PDB entry 8BP8 | electron microscopy, 2.70 A resolution | chains A and C of the 31 polymer chains in the assembly

[Chain A (and C)]
Molecule: Outer capsid protein VP4
Source organism: Rotavirus A
Notes: chain C of this document is another copy of the same molecule, construct and numbering; everything in this record applies to it too
UniProt: A0A1Q2TSK9 (A0A1Q2TSK9_9VIRU); numbering as in UniProt (aligned over 1-776)
Chain sequence (776 residues; numbered 1 to 776; the number before each row is that of its first residue):
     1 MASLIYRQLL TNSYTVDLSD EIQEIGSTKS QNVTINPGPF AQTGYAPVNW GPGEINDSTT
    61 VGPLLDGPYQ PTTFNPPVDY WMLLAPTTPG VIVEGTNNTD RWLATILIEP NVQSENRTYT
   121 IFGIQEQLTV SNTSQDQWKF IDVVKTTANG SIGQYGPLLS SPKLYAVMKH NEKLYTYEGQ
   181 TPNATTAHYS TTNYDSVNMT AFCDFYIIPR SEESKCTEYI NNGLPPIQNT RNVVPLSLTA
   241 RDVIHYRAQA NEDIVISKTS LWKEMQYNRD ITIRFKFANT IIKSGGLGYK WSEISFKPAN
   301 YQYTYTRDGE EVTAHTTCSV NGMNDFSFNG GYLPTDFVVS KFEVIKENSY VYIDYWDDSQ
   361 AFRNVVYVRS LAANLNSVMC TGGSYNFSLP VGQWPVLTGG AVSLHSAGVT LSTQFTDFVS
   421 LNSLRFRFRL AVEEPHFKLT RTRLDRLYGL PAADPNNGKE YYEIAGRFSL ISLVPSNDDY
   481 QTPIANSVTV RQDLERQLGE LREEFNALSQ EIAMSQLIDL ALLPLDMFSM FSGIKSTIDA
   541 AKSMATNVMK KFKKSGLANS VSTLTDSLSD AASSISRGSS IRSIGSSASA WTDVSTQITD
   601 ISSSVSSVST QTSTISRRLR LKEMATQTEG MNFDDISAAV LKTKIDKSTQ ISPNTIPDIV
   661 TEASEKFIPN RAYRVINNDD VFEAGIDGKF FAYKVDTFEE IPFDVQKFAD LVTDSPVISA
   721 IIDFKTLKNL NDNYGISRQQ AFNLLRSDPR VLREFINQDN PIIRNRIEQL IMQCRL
Unresolved in the structure: 1, 225-249, 478-493, 597-604 (chain C: 28-63, 246-260, 487-498, 574-582, 594-605)
Differences from the reference sequence: conflict T185 (Arg in A0A1Q2TSK9), M323 (Val in A0A1Q2TSK9), S737 (Thr in A0A1Q2TSK9), R738 (Lys in A0A1Q2TSK9)
From the paper describing this entry:
  - conformationally variable residues (loop rearrangement, order/disorder transition): N222 to H245, Q414 to S420

[How chain A and chain C interact]
Pairs across the interface - 58 pairs, chain A then chain C:
  Q8(A) with T11(C)
  N12(A) with Y14(C)
  T15(A) with Y14(C); L18(C)
  S19(A) with L18(C)
  I22(A) with L18(C); E21(C); I22(C), hydrophobic; I25(C)
  I25(A) with I25(C), hydrophobic
  R369(A) with L333(C); T335(C), hydrogen bond
  E511(A) with S573(C)
  I512(A) with A572(C)
  A513(A) with A571(C); A572(C), hydrogen bond (backbone-backbone)
  Q516(A) with A571(C); A572(C); A588(C), hydrogen bond (side chain-backbone)
  D519(A) with L568(C); S589(C); T713(C)
  L520(A) with L568(C), hydrophobic; S569(C)
  L522(A) with Q627(C), hydrogen bond (backbone-side chain)
  L523(A) with L568(C), hydrophobic; Q627(C)
  P524(A) with A625(C); Q627(C)
  L525(A) with T565(C)
  D526(A) with T11(C)
  M527(A) with T11(C)
  F528(A) with L10(C); A558(C); V561(C), hydrophobic; S562(C)
  S529(A) with V561(C); T565(C)
  S532(A) with S562(C), hydrogen bond
  G533(A) with D566(C)
  S543(A) with L18(C); E21(C)
  A545(A) with Y14(C), hydrophobic
  T546(A) with L18(C)
  M549(A) with Y14(C), hydrophobic
  K642(A) with T565(C); S569(C)
  T643(A) with S569(C); A572(C); S573(C)
  D646(A) with S569(C), hydrogen bond
  K647(A) with S573(C)
  R750(A) with D714(C); S715(C)
  R753(A) with S587(C), hydrogen bond; S589(C); T713(C)
  N757(A) with S587(C), hydrogen bond
Interface residues without a listed pair, chain A (39 interface residues in all): L18, Q23, S515, L517, K542
Interface residues without a listed pair, chain C (33 interface residues in all): T15, D17, D336, K553, L564, W591

[Overview]
39 residues of chain A and 33 residues of chain C are in contact, with 8 hydrogen bonds. Among the polar pairs
are R369(A)-T335(C), Q516(A)-A588(C) and L522(A)-Q627(C). From the paper: conformational variability at
N222(A) and Q414(A).
Chain A and chain C are both Outer capsid protein VP4 (Rotavirus A); the structure, SPA of Trypsin untreated
Rotavirus TLP spike, was determined by electron microscopy together with 8CO6 and 8COA from the same study.
